PDB entry 7OHY | electron microscopy, 3.90 A resolution | chains 1 and C of the 26 polymer chains in the assembly

== Chain 1 ==
Molecule: 25S rRNA
Source organism: Saccharomyces cerevisiae S288C
Sequence (3396 nucleotides; row label = number of the first residue in the row; note: 87 numbers in that range are skipped by the numbering (no residue carries them; nothing is unmodelled there); a row labelled like 990A-990Z holds insertion residues (990A, then the next letters in order)):
     1 GUUUGACCUC AAAUCAGGUA GGAGUACCCG CUGAACUUAA GCAUAUCAAU AAGCGGAGGA
    61 AAAGAAACCA ACCGGGAUUG CCUUAGUAAC GGCGAGUGAA GCGGCAAAAG CUCAAAUUUG
   121 AAAUCUGGUA CCUUCGGUGC CCGAGUUGUA AUUUGGAGAG GGCAACUUUG GGGCCGUUCC
   181 UUGUCUAUGU UCCUUGGAAC AGGACGUCAU AGAGGGUGAG AAUCCCGUGU GGCGAGGAGU
   241 GCGGUUCUUU GUAAAGUGCC UUCGAAGAGU CGAGUUGUUU GGGAAUGCAG CUCUAAGUGG
   301 GUGGUAAAUU CCAUCUAAAG CUAAAUAUUG GCGAGAGACC GAUAGCGAAC AAGUACAGUG
   361 AUGGAAAGAU GAAAAGAACU UUGAAAAGAG AGUGAAAAAG UACGUGAAAU UGUUGAAAGG
   421 GAAGGGCAUU UGAUCAGACA UGGUGUUUUG UGCCCUCUGC UCCUUGUGGG UAGGGGAAUC
   481 UCGCAUUUCA CUGGGCCAGC AUCAGUUUUG GUGGCAGGAU AAAUCCAUAG GAAUGUAGCU
   541 UGCCUCGGUA AGUAUUAUAG CCUGUGGGAA UACUGCCAGC UGGGACUGAG GACUGCGACG
   601 UAAGUCAAGG AUGCUGGCAU AAUGGUUAUA UGCCGCCCGU CUUGAAACAC GGACCAAGGA
   661 GUCUAACGUC UAUGCGAGUG UUUGGGUGUA AAACCCAUAC GCGUAAUGAA AGUGAACGUA
   721 GGUUGGGGCC UCGCAAGAGG UGCACAAUCG ACCGAUCCUG AUGUCUUCGG AUGGAUUUGA
   781 GUAAGAGCAU AGCUGUUGGG ACCCGAAAGA UGGUGAACUA UGCCUGAAUA GGGUGAAGCC
   841 AGAGGAAACU CUGGUGGAGG CUCGUAGCGG UUCUGACGUG CAAAUCGAUC GUCGAAUUUG
   901 GGUAUAGGGG CGAAAGACUA AUCGAACCAU CUAGUAGCUG GUUCCUGCCG AAGUUUCCCU
   961 CAGGAUAGCA GAAGCUCGUA UCAGUUUUAU
990A-990Z GAGGUAAAGCGAAUGAUUAGAGGUUC
991A-991Z CGGGGUCGAAAUGACCUUGACCUAUU
992A-992Z CUCAAACUUUAAAUAUGUAAGAAGUC
993A-993I CUUGUUACU
  1060 UAA
  1081 UUGAACGUGG ACAUUUGAAU GAAGAGCUUU UAGUGGGCCA UUUUUGGUAA GCAGAACUGG
  1141 CGAUGCGGGA UGAACCGAAC GUAGAGUUAA GGUGCCGGAA UACACGCUCA UCAGACACCA
  1201 CAAAAGGUGU UAGUUCAUCU AGACAGCCGG ACGGUGGCCA UGGAAGUCGG AAUCCGCUAA
  1261 GGAGUGUGUA ACAACUCACC GGCCGAAUGA ACUAGCCCUG AAAAUGGAUG GCGCUCAAGC
  1321 GUGUUACCUA UACUCUACCG UCAGGGUUGA UAUGAUGCCC UGACGAGUAG GCAGGCGUGG
  1381 AGGUCAGUGA CGAAGCCUAG ACCGUAAGGU CGGGUCGAAC GGCCUCUAGU GCAGAUCUUG
  1441 GUGGUAGUAG CAAAUAUUCA AAUGAGAACU UUGAAGACUG AAGUGGGGAA AGGUUCCACG
  1501 UCAACAGCAG UUGGACGUGG GUUAGUCGAU CCUAAGAGAU GGGGAAGCUC CGUUUCAAAG
  1561 GCCUGAUUUU AUGCAGGCCA CCAUCGAAAG GGAAUCCGGU UAAGAUUCCG GAACCUGGAU
  1621 AUGGAUUCUU CACGGUAACG UAACUGAAUG UGGAGACGUC GGCGCGAGCC CUGGGAGGAG
  1681 UUAUCUUUUC UUCUUAACAG CUUAUCACCC CGGAAUUGGU UUAUCCGGAG AUGGGGUCUU
  1741 AUGGCUGGAA GAGGCCAGCA CCUUUGCUGG CUCCGGUGCG CUUGUGACGG CCCGUGAAAA
  1801 UCCACAGGAA GGAAUAGUUU UCAUGCCAGG UCGUACUGAU AACCGCAGCA GGUCUCCAAG
  1861 GUGAACAGCC UCUAGUUGAU AGAAUAAUGU AGAUAAGGGA AGUCGGCAAA AUAGAUCCGU
  1921 AACUUCGGGA UAAGGAUUGG CUCUAAGGGU CGGGUAGUGA GGGCCUUGGU CAGACGCAGC
  1981 GGGCGUGCUU GUGGACUGCU UGGUGGGGCU UGCUCUGCUA GGCGGACUAC UUGCGUGCCU
  2041 UGUUGUAGAC GGCCUUGGUA GGUCUCUUGU AGACCGUCGC UUGCUACAAU UAACGAUCAA
  2101 CUUAGAACUG GUACGGACAA GGGGAAUCUG ACUGUCUAAU UAAAACAUAG CAUUGCGAUG
  2161 GUCAGAAAGU GAUGUUGACG CAAUGUGAUU UCUGCCCAGU GCUCUGAAUG UCAAAGUGAA
  2221 GAAAUUCAAC CAAGCGCGGG UAAACGGCGG GAGUAACUAU GACUCUCUUA AGGUAGCCAA
  2281 AUGCCUCGUC AUCUAAUUAG UGACGCGCAU GAAUGGAUUA ACGAGAUUCC CACUGUCCCU
  2341 AUCUACUAUC UAGCGAAACC ACAGCCAAGG GAACGGGCUU GGCAGAAUCA GCGGGGAAAG
  2401 AAGACCCUGU UGAGCUUGAC UCUAGUUUGA CAUUGUGAAG AGACAUAGAG GGUGUAGAAU
  2461 AAGUGGGAGC UUCGGCGCCA GUGAAAUACC ACUACCUUUA UAGUUUCUUU ACUUAUUCAA
  2521 UGAAGCGGAG CUGGAAUUCA UUUUCCACGU UCUAGCAUUC AAGGUCCCAU UCGGGGCUGA
  2581 UCCGGGUUGA AGACAUUGUC AGGUGGGGAG UUUGGCUGGG GCGGCACAUC UGUUAAACGA
  2641 UAACGCAGAU GUCCUAAGGG GGGCUCAUGG AGAACAGAAA UCUCCAGUAG AACAAAAGGG
  2701 UAAAAGCCCC CUUGAUUUUG AUUUUCAGUG UGAAUACAAA CCAUGAAAGU GUGGCCUAUC
  2761 GAUCCUUUAG UCCCUCGGAA UUUGAGGCUA GAGGUGCCAG AAAAGUUACC ACAGGGAUAA
  2821 CUGGCUUGUG GCAGUCAAGC GUUCAUAGCG ACAUUGCUUU UUGAUUCUUC GAUGUCGGCU
  2881 CUUCCUAUCA UACCGAAGCA GAAUUCGGUA AGCGUUGGAU UGUUCACCCA CUAAUAGGGA
  2941 ACGUGAGCUG GGUUUAGACC GUCGUGAGAC AGGUUAGUUU UACCCUACUG AUGAAUGUUA
  3001 CCGCAAUAGU AAUUGAACUU AGUACGAGAG GAACAGUUCA UUCGGAUAAU UGGUUUUUGC
  3061 GGCUGUCUGA UCAGGCAUUG CCGCGAAGCU ACCAUCCGCU GGAUUAUGGC UGAACGCCUC
  3121 UAAGUCAGAA UCCAUGCUAG AACGCGGUGA UUUCUUUGCU CCACACAAUA UAGAUGGAUA
  3181 CGAAUAAGGC GUCCUUGUGG CGUCGCUGAA CCAUAGCAGG CUAGCAACGG UGCACUUGGC
  3241 GGAAAGGCCU UGGGUGCUUG CUGGCGAAUU GCAAUGUCAU UUUGCGUGGG GAUAAAUCAU
  3301 UUGUAUACGA CUUAGAUGUA CAACGGGGUA UUGUAAGCAG UAGAGUAGCC UUGUUGUUAC
  3361 GAUCUGCUGA GAUUAAGCCU UUGUUGUCUG AUUUGU
Not modelled in the structure: 40-42, 165, 306-309, 462-470, 709-711, 761-769, 780, 818-924, 937, 990A-990Z, 991A-991Z, 992A-992Z, 993A-993I, 1081-1096, 1197-1200, 1301-1308, 1352, 1452-2351, 2373, 2394-2829, 2837-2847, 2859-2889, 2912-2982, 3078-3079, 3377

== Chain C ==
Protein: 60S ribosomal protein L4-A
Source organism: Saccharomyces cerevisiae (strain ATCC 204508 / S288c)
UniProt: P10664 (RL4A_YEAST); residue numbers follow UniProt; this construct covers 1-362
Amino-acid sequence (362 residues; numbered 1 to 362; the number before each row is that of its first residue):
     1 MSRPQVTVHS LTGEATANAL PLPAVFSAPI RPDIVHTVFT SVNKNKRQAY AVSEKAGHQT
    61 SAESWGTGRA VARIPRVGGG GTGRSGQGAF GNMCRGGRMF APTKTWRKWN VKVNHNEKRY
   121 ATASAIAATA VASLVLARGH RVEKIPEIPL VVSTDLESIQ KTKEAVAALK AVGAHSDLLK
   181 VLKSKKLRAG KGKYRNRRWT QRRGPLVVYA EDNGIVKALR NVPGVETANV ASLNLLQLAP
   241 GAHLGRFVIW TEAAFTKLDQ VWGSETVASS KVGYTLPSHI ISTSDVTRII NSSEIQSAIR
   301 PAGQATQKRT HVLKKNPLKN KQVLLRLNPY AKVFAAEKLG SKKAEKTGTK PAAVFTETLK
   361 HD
Not modelled in the structure: 1, 345-362
Swiss-Prot annotation at these positions:
  - modified residue: Ser-2 (N-acetylserine), Arg-95 (Omega-N-methylarginine)
  - mutagenesis: Arg-95 (R95E: Leads to a slower growth at higher temperatures but allows RPL4 assembly into the 60S subunit; when associated with E-98), Arg-98 (R98E: Leads to a slower growth at higher temperatures but allows RPL4 assembly into the 60S subunit; when associated with E-95), Ile-289 (I289A: Leads to an inefficient release from ACL4 with a delayed assembly into the 60S subunit; when associated with A-290 and A-295), Ile-290 (I290A: Leads to an inefficient release from ACL4 with a delayed assembly into the 60S subunit; when associated with A-289 and A-295), Ile-295 (I295A: Leads to an inefficient release from ACL4 with a delayed assembly into the 60S subunit; when associated with A-289 and A-290), Lys-314 (K314A: Significantly diminished nuclear localization; when associated with A-315 and A-319), Lys-315 (K315A: Significantly diminished nuclear localization; when associated with A-314 and A-319), Lys-319 (K319A: Significantly diminished nuclear localization; when associated with A-314 and A-315), Lys-332 (K332E: Leads to an inefficient release from ACL4 with a delayed assembly into the 60S subunit; when associated with A-334), Phe-334 (F334A: Leads to an inefficient release from ACL4 with a delayed assembly into the 60S subunit; when associated with e-332)

== Chain 1 / chain C interface ==
Pairs across the interface (263; chain 1 residue first):
  G203(1) / Lys-183(C)  salt bridge to the phosphate
  C208(1) / Lys-163(C)  salt bridge to the phosphate
  A209(1) / Lys-161(C)  salt bridge to the phosphate
  A209(1) / Thr-162(C)  sugar contact
  A209(1) / Lys-163(C)  phosphate contact
  A209(1) / Asn-221(C)  hydrogen bond to the base
  U210(1) / Lys-161(C)  phosphate contact
  U210(1) / Thr-162(C)  hydrogen bond to the phosphate
  U210(1) / Lys-217(C)  sugar contact
  U210(1) / Ala-218(C)  phosphate contact
  U210(1) / Arg-220(C)  hydrogen bond to the sugar
  A211(1) / Arg-220(C)  salt bridge to the phosphate
  A211(1) / Asn-221(C)  phosphate contact
  G212(1) / Leu-182(C)  base contact
  G212(1) / Asn-221(C)  hydrogen bond to the sugar
  G212(1) / Pro-223(C)  sugar contact
  G214(1) / Trp-199(C)  phosphate contact
  G215(1) / Arg-198(C)  salt bridge to the phosphate
  G220(1) / Leu-187(C)  sugar contact
  G220(1) / Trp-199(C)  phosphate contact
  A221(1) / Trp-199(C)  phosphate contact
  U329(1) / Lys-55(C)  base contact
  A336(1) / Gln-48(C)  hydrogen bond to the sugar
  G337(1) / Gln-48(C)  sugar contact
  G337(1) / Tyr-50(C)  base contact
  G337(1) / Asn-196(C)  hydrogen bond to the phosphate
  G337(1) / Arg-197(C)  sugar contact
  A338(1) / Asn-43(C)  base contact
  A338(1) / Lys-44(C)  base contact
  A338(1) / Lys-46(C)  phosphate contact
  A338(1) / Arg-47(C)  phosphate contact
  A338(1) / Gln-48(C)  hydrogen bond to the phosphate
  A338(1) / Arg-197(C)  sugar contact
  C339(1) / Tyr-50(C)  sugar contact
  C339(1) / Arg-195(C)  salt bridge to the phosphate
  C339(1) / Arg-197(C)  salt bridge to the phosphate
  C340(1) / Arg-195(C)  salt bridge to the phosphate
  G341(1) / Lys-191(C)  phosphate contact
  G341(1) / Tyr-194(C)  base contact
  G341(1) / Arg-195(C)  base contact
  U343(1) / Arg-95(C)  hydrogen bond to the sugar
  A344(1) / Arg-95(C)  phosphate contact
  A344(1) / Gly-96(C)  hydrogen bond to the phosphate
  C346(1) / Val-52(C)  phosphate contact
  C346(1) / Ser-53(C)  hydrogen bond to the phosphate
  C346(1) / Ala-56(C)  phosphate contact
  C346(1) / Gln-59(C)  hydrogen bond to the phosphate
  G347(1) / Lys-55(C)  phosphate contact
  G347(1) / Ala-56(C)  phosphate contact
  G347(1) / Gly-57(C)  hydrogen bond to the phosphate
  G347(1) / Gln-59(C)  phosphate contact
  A355(1) / Thr-82(C)  hydrogen bond to the base
  C356(1) / Gly-81(C)  hydrogen bond to the sugar
  C356(1) / Thr-82(C)  base contact
  A357(1) / Gly-80(C)  sugar contact
  G363(1) / Ser-61(C)  hydrogen bond to the phosphate
  G363(1) / Gly-78(C)  hydrogen bond to the sugar
  G363(1) / Thr-82(C)  base contact
  G364(1) / Thr-60(C)  phosphate contact
  G364(1) / Ser-61(C)  hydrogen bond to the phosphate
  G364(1) / Val-77(C)  sugar contact
  G364(1) / Thr-82(C)  hydrogen bond to the sugar
  G364(1) / Arg-84(C)  phosphate contact
  A365(1) / Thr-82(C)  sugar contact
  A365(1) / Arg-84(C)  salt bridge to the phosphate
  A366(1) / Arg-95(C)  salt bridge to the phosphate
  A367(1) / Arg-95(C)  salt bridge to the phosphate
  A504(1) / Leu-313(C)  sugar contact
  A504(1) / Lys-315(C)  hydrogen bond to the sugar
  A504(1) / Asn-320(C)  hydrogen bond to the phosphate
  G505(1) / Leu-313(C)  sugar contact
  G505(1) / Lys-319(C)  phosphate contact
  G505(1) / Asn-320(C)  phosphate contact
  U506(1) / Asn-316(C)  hydrogen bond to the phosphate
  U506(1) / Lys-319(C)  salt bridge to the phosphate
  G514(1) / Gly-340(C)  hydrogen bond to the base
  G514(1) / Ser-341(C)  hydrogen bond to the base
  C515(1) / Ser-341(C)  sugar contact
  C515(1) / Lys-342(C)  hydrogen bond to the sugar
  C515(1) / Lys-343(C)  salt bridge to the phosphate
  A516(1) / Lys-343(C)  phosphate contact
  A516(1) / Ala-344(C)  hydrogen bond to the phosphate
  C576(1) / Gly-340(C)  base contact
  C577(1) / Gly-340(C)  sugar contact
  C577(1) / Ser-341(C)  base contact
  A578(1) / Leu-324(C)  sugar contact
  A578(1) / Asn-328(C)  base contact
  A578(1) / Tyr-330(C)  base contact
  A578(1) / Ala-331(C)  hydrogen bond to the sugar
  A578(1) / Phe-334(C)  stacking on the base
  A578(1) / Ala-335(C)  sugar contact
  G579(1) / Phe-334(C)  phosphate contact
  G579(1) / Ala-335(C)  phosphate contact
  G579(1) / Lys-338(C)  sugar contact
  C580(1) / Lys-321(C)  salt bridge to the phosphate
  G590(1) / Arg-309(C)  hydrogen bond to the sugar
  C596(1) / Arg-326(C)  hydrogen bond to the base
  G597(1) / Gln-322(C)  hydrogen bond to the base
  G597(1) / Leu-325(C)  sugar contact
  G597(1) / Arg-326(C)  hydrogen bond to the sugar
  A598(1) / Gln-322(C)  sugar contact
  C599(1) / Lys-332(C)  salt bridge to the phosphate
  C606(1) / Gln-322(C)  sugar contact
  A607(1) / Gln-322(C)  hydrogen bond to the sugar
  A608(1) / Lys-315(C)  salt bridge to the phosphate
  A608(1) / Asn-320(C)  hydrogen bond to the phosphate
  A608(1) / Gln-322(C)  sugar contact
  A608(1) / Arg-326(C)  hydrogen bond to the phosphate
  G609(1) / Lys-308(C)  hydrogen bond to the base
  G609(1) / Arg-309(C)  base contact
  G609(1) / Thr-310(C)  base contact
  G609(1) / His-311(C)  hydrogen bond to the sugar
  G609(1) / Val-312(C)  hydrogen bond to the sugar
  G609(1) / Lys-315(C)  salt bridge to the phosphate
  G609(1) / Arg-326(C)  salt bridge to the phosphate
  G610(1) / Arg-309(C)  hydrogen bond to the base
  G610(1) / Val-312(C)  base contact
  G610(1) / Leu-313(C)  sugar contact
  G658(1) / Met-93(C)  hydrogen bond to the base
  G659(1) / Asn-92(C)  hydrogen bond to the sugar
  A660(1) / Asn-92(C)  hydrogen bond to the phosphate
  A660(1) / Phe-100(C)  phosphate contact
  U662(1) / Phe-100(C)  base contact
  U662(1) / Ala-101(C)  base contact
  C663(1) / Arg-107(C)  sugar contact
  U664(1) / Trp-106(C)  sugar contact
  U664(1) / Lys-108(C)  phosphate contact
  U673(1) / Arg-31(C)  phosphate contact
  U673(1) / Ile-34(C)  phosphate contact
  U673(1) / Glu-117(C)  hydrogen bond to the sugar
  G674(1) / Arg-31(C)  salt bridge to the phosphate
  G674(1) / Ile-34(C)  phosphate contact
  G674(1) / Asn-114(C)  base contact
  G674(1) / Asn-116(C)  hydrogen bond to the sugar
  G674(1) / Tyr-120(C)  phosphate contact
  C675(1) / Asn-116(C)  sugar contact
  U681(1) / Val-113(C)  phosphate contact
  U681(1) / Asn-114(C)  phosphate contact
  U681(1) / His-115(C)  hydrogen bond to the phosphate
  U681(1) / Lys-118(C)  hydrogen bond to the base
  U682(1) / Lys-112(C)  base contact
  U682(1) / Val-113(C)  hydrogen bond to the base
  U689(1) / Tyr-209(C)  hydrogen bond to the base
  U689(1) / Thr-227(C)  hydrogen bond to the base
  U689(1) / Ala-228(C)  base contact
  U689(1) / Asn-229(C)  base contact
  A691(1) / Lys-46(C)  salt bridge to the phosphate
  A691(1) / Gln-48(C)  base contact
  A692(1) / Lys-46(C)  sugar contact
  A693(1) / Val-42(C)  phosphate contact
  A693(1) / Asn-45(C)  hydrogen bond to the phosphate
  A693(1) / Ser-232(C)  hydrogen bond to the sugar
  A693(1) / Asn-234(C)  hydrogen bond to the sugar
  A693(1) / Leu-236(C)  sugar contact
  C694(1) / Lys-118(C)  salt bridge to the phosphate
  C694(1) / Ala-231(C)  hydrogen bond to the sugar
  C694(1) / Ser-232(C)  sugar contact
  C695(1) / His-115(C)  salt bridge to the phosphate
  C695(1) / Arg-119(C)  salt bridge to the phosphate
  C695(1) / Lys-271(C)  salt bridge to the phosphate
  C696(1) / His-115(C)  phosphate contact
  C696(1) / Arg-119(C)  salt bridge to the phosphate
  C696(1) / Val-272(C)  hydrogen bond to the phosphate
  A697(1) / Val-272(C)  phosphate contact
  A789(1) / Asn-114(C)  hydrogen bond to the base
  U790(1) / Lys-112(C)  salt bridge to the phosphate
  U790(1) / Asn-114(C)  sugar contact
  A791(1) / Val-111(C)  phosphate contact
  G800(1) / Lys-104(C)  hydrogen bond to the base
  C802(1) / Phe-100(C)  sugar contact
  C803(1) / Asn-92(C)  hydrogen bond to the sugar
  C803(1) / Met-93(C)  sugar contact
  C803(1) / Phe-100(C)  sugar contact
  C804(1) / Arg-73(C)  hydrogen bond to the sugar
  C804(1) / Ile-74(C)  sugar contact
  C804(1) / Met-93(C)  sugar contact
  C804(1) / Arg-98(C)  salt bridge to the phosphate
  G805(1) / Arg-73(C)  sugar contact
  G805(1) / Pro-75(C)  phosphate contact
  A806(1) / Ser-64(C)  hydrogen bond to the phosphate
  C928(1) / Glu-63(C)  phosphate contact
  A929(1) / Ser-61(C)  phosphate contact
  A933(1) / Arg-98(C)  hydrogen bond to the base
  A933(1) / Pro-102(C)  base contact
  U939(1) / Arg-73(C)  hydrogen bond to the base
  G1345(1) / Gln-307(C)  hydrogen bond to the base
  G1346(1) / Arg-300(C)  salt bridge to the phosphate
  G1346(1) / Gly-303(C)  phosphate contact
  G1346(1) / Ala-305(C)  hydrogen bond to the base
  U1347(1) / Arg-300(C)  salt bridge to the phosphate
  U1347(1) / Ala-302(C)  phosphate contact
  U1347(1) / Gly-303(C)  hydrogen bond to the phosphate
  U1347(1) / Ala-305(C)  sugar contact
  U1348(1) / Thr-287(C)  base contact
  U1348(1) / Ile-290(C)  base contact
  U1348(1) / Ala-302(C)  phosphate contact
  U1348(1) / Ala-305(C)  phosphate contact
  G1349(1) / Asn-291(C)  hydrogen bond to the sugar
  G1349(1) / Gln-296(C)  base contact
  C1360(1) / Gln-307(C)  base contact
  C1360(1) / Arg-309(C)  phosphate contact
  U1361(1) / Arg-309(C)  salt bridge to the phosphate
  G1379(1) / Lys-191(C)  hydrogen bond to the phosphate
  G1380(1) / Gly-190(C)  phosphate contact
  G1380(1) / Lys-191(C)  hydrogen bond to the phosphate
  G1380(1) / Arg-197(C)  hydrogen bond to the phosphate
  A1381(1) / Arg-188(C)  salt bridge to the phosphate
  A1381(1) / Gly-192(C)  phosphate contact
  A1381(1) / Arg-197(C)  salt bridge to the phosphate
  G1382(1) / Phe-39(C)  sugar contact
  G1382(1) / Arg-188(C)  salt bridge to the phosphate
  G1382(1) / Gly-241(C)  hydrogen bond to the sugar
  G1383(1) / Arg-138(C)  hydrogen bond to the sugar
  G1383(1) / Arg-203(C)  salt bridge to the phosphate
  G1383(1) / Pro-240(C)  sugar contact
  G1383(1) / Gly-241(C)  sugar contact
  G1383(1) / His-243(C)  hydrogen bond to the sugar
  U1384(1) / Arg-138(C)  salt bridge to the phosphate
  U1384(1) / Arg-202(C)  salt bridge to the phosphate
  U1384(1) / Arg-203(C)  hydrogen bond to the phosphate
  C1385(1) / Arg-141(C)  salt bridge to the phosphate
  C1385(1) / Arg-202(C)  phosphate contact
  A1386(1) / Arg-141(C)  hydrogen bond to the sugar
  A1386(1) / Ser-176(C)  base contact
  A1386(1) / Lys-180(C)  hydrogen bond to the sugar
  A1386(1) / Ser-184(C)  sugar contact
  G1387(1) / Lys-183(C)  phosphate contact
  G1387(1) / Lys-186(C)  base contact
  U1388(1) / Lys-186(C)  base contact
  G1389(1) / Lys-186(C)  hydrogen bond to the base
  A1419(1) / Leu-187(C)  base contact
  A1419(1) / Lys-193(C)  salt bridge to the phosphate
  C1420(1) / Leu-187(C)  hydrogen bond to the base
  C1420(1) / Arg-188(C)  phosphate contact
  C1420(1) / Ala-189(C)  phosphate contact
  C1420(1) / Gly-190(C)  hydrogen bond to the phosphate
  G1421(1) / Ala-189(C)  phosphate contact
  C1424(1) / His-243(C)  base contact
  U1425(1) / His-36(C)  hydrogen bond to the sugar
  U1425(1) / Thr-40(C)  sugar contact
  C1426(1) / Lys-44(C)  sugar contact
  U1427(1) / Lys-44(C)  sugar contact
  G1429(1) / Tyr-50(C)  hydrogen bond to the phosphate
  G1429(1) / Met-99(C)  base contact
  G1429(1) / Thr-103(C)  phosphate contact
  G1429(1) / Arg-107(C)  salt bridge to the phosphate
  A1435(1) / Met-93(C)  base contact
  U1436(1) / Thr-67(C)  base contact
  U1436(1) / Gly-68(C)  hydrogen bond to the base
  U1436(1) / Ala-70(C)  base contact
  U1436(1) / Val-71(C)  hydrogen bond to the base
  U1436(1) / Arg-73(C)  base contact
  C1437(1) / Ala-72(C)  phosphate contact
  C1437(1) / Met-93(C)  base contact
  U1438(1) / Ala-72(C)  phosphate contact
  U1438(1) / Arg-76(C)  salt bridge to the phosphate
  U1438(1) / Gly-88(C)  hydrogen bond to the phosphate
  U1438(1) / Met-93(C)  base contact
  U1438(1) / Cys-94(C)  sugar contact
  U1438(1) / Arg-95(C)  hydrogen bond to the sugar
  U1439(1) / Gln-87(C)  phosphate contact
  U1439(1) / Gly-88(C)  phosphate contact
  U1439(1) / Arg-95(C)  hydrogen bond to the sugar
Interface residues without a listed pair, chain 1 (122 interface residues in all): A213, G345, G513, U594, G661, G680, G1344, A1350, C1359
Interface residues without a listed pair, chain C (170 interface residues in all): Asp-33, Ser-41, Glu-54, His-58, Arg-69, Gly-79, Gly-83, Gly-86, Phe-90, Gly-91, Gly-97, Thr-122, Gly-139, Gln-160, Val-166, Leu-179, Gln-201, Val-216, Val-222, Gln-237, Ser-293, Pro-301, Gln-304, Thr-306, Lys-314

== Summary ==
Chain 1 and chain C form an interface of 122 and 170 residues respectively; the contacts include 82 hydrogen
bonds, 40 salt bridges and 1 aromatic stacking contact. Polar contacts include A209(1)/Asn-221(C),
A355(1)/Thr-82(C) and G514(1)/Gly-340(C). UniProt lists 10 mutagenesis sites on chain C.
Chain 1 is 25S rRNA (Saccharomyces cerevisiae S288C) and chain C is 60S ribosomal protein L4-A (Saccharomyces
cerevisiae (strain ATCC 204508 / S288c)); the structure, Nog1-TAP associated immature ribosomal particles from
S. cerevisiae after rpL34 expression shut down, population B, was determined by electron microscopy, deposited
together with 7OF1 and 7OHU.
